PDB entry 8Z7P | electron microscopy, 3.45 A resolution | chains A and B of the 6 polymer chains in the assembly

# Chain A (and B)
Molecule: Spike glycoprotein
Organism: Severe acute respiratory syndrome coronavirus 2
Notes: chain B of this document is another copy of the same molecule, construct and numbering; everything in this record applies to it too
Reference sequence: P0DTC2 (SPIKE_SARS2); residue numbers follow UniProt; this construct covers 1-1208
Chain sequence (1288 residues; row label = number of the first residue in the row):
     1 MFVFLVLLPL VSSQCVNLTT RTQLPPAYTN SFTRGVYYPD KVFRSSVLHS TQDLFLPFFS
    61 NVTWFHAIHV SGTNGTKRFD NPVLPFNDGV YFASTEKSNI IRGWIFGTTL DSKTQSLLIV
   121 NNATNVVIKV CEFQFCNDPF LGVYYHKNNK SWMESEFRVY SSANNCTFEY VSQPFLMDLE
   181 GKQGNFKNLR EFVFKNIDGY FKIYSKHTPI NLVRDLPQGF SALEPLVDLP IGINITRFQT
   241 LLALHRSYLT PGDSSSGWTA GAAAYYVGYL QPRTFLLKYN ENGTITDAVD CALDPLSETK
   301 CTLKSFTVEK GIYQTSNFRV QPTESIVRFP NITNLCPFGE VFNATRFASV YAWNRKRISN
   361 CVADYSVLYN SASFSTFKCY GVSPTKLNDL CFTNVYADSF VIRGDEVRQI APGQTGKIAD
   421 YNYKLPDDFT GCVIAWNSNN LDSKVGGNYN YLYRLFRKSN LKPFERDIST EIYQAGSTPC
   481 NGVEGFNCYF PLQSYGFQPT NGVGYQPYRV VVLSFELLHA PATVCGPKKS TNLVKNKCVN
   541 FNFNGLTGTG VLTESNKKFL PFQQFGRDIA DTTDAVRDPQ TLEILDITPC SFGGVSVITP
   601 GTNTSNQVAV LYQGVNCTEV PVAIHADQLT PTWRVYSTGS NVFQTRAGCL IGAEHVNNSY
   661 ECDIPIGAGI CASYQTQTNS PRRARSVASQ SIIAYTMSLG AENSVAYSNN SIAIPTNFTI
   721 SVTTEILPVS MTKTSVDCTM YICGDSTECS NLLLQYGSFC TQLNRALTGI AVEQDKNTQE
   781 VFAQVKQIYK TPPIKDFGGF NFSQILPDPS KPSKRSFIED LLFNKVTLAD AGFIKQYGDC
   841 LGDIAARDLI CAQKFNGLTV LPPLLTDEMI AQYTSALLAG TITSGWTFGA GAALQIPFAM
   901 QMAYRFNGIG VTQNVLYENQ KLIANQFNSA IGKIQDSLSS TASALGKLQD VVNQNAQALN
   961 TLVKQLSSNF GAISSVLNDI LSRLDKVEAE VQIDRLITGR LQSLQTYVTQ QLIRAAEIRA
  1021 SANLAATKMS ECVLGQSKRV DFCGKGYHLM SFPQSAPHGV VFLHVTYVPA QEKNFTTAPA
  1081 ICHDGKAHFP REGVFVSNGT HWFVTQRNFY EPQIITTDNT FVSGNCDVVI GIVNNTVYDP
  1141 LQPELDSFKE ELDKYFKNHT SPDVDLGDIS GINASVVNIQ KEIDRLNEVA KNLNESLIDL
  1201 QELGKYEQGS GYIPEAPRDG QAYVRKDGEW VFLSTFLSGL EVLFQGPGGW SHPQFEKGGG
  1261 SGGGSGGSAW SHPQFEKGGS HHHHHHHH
Unresolved in the structure: 1-13, 74-75, 622-639, 677-689, 1146-1288
Differences from the reference sequence: variant Gly614 (Asp in P0DTC2); expression tag (1209-1288)
UniProt features mapped onto this chain:
  - region: Asn280 to Cys301 (Putative superantigen), Arg403 to Asp405 (Integrin-binding motif), Asn448 to Phe456 (Immunodominant HLA epitope recognized by the CD8+), Pro681 to Ala684 (Putative superantigen), Ser816 to Tyr837 (Fusion peptide 1), Lys835 to Phe855 (Fusion peptide 2), Asp1163 to Glu1202 (Heptad repeat 2)
  - site (Cleavage): Arg685, Ser686, Arg815, Ser816
  - glycosylation: Asn17 (N-linked (GlcNAc...) (complex) asparagine), Asn61 (N-linked (GlcNAc...) (hybrid) asparagine), Asn74 (N-linked (GlcNAc...) (complex) asparagine), Asn122 (N-linked (GlcNAc...) (hybrid) asparagine), Asn149 (N-linked (GlcNAc...) (complex) asparagine), Asn165 (N-linked (GlcNAc...) (complex) asparagine), Asn234 (N-linked (GlcNAc...) (high mannose) asparagine), Asn282 (N-linked (GlcNAc...) (complex) asparagine), Thr323 (O-linked (GalNAc) threonine), Ser325 (O-linked (HexNAc...) serine), Asn331 (N-linked (GlcNAc...) (complex) asparagine), Asn343 (N-linked (GlcNAc...) (complex) asparagine), Asn603 (N-linked (GlcNAc...) (hybrid) asparagine), Asn616 (N-linked (GlcNAc...) (complex) asparagine), Asn657 (N-linked (GlcNAc...) (complex) asparagine), Thr676 (O-linked (GlcNAc...) threonine), Thr678 (O-linked (GlcNAc...) threonine), Asn709 (N-linked (GlcNAc...) (high mannose) asparagine), Asn717 (N-linked (GlcNAc...) (hybrid) asparagine), Asn801 (N-linked (GlcNAc...) (hybrid) asparagine) and 6 more in UniProt
  - natural variant: Leu5 (L5F: In strain: Iota/B.1.526), Ser13 (S13I: In strain: Epsilon/B.1.427/B.1.429), Leu18 (L18F: In strain: Beta/B.1.351, Gamma/P.1 and 1 more), Thr19 (T19I: In strain: Omicron/BQ.1.1, Omicron/XBB.1.5 and 1 more; T19R: In strain: Delta/B.1.617.2, Omicron/BA.2 and 4 more), Thr20 (T20N: In strain: Gamma/P.1), Leu24 to Ala27 (sequence variant, change not given here; In strain: Omicron/BA.2, Omicron/BA.2.12.1 and 6 more), Pro26 (P26S: In strain: Gamma/P.1), Gln52 (Q52H: In strain: Omicron/EG.5.1), Ala67 (A67V: In strain: Eta/B.1.525, Omicron/BA.1), His69 to Val70 (deletion: In strain: Alpha/B.1.1.7, Eta/B.1.525 and 5 more), Gly75 (G75V: In strain: Lambda/C.37), Thr76 (T76I: In strain: Lambda/C.37), 82 further natural variant entries in UniProt
  - mutagenesis: His69 to Val70 (Increased incorporation of cleaved spike into virions), Asn121 (N121Q: Partial loss of biliverdin affinity), Arg190 (R190K: Partial loss of biliverdin affinity), Asn234 (N234Q: Increased resistance to neutralizing antibodies), Asn331 (N331Q: Reduced viral infectivity), Asn343 (N343Q: Reduced viral infectivity), Leu452 (L452R: Increased resistance to neutralizing antibodies. Decreases HLA binding to NF9 epitope. Increased binding affinity to human ACE2), Tyr453 (Y453F: Decreased HLA binding to NF9 epitope. Increased binding affinity to human ACE2), Ala475 (A475V: Increased resistance to neutralizing antibodies), Val483 (V483A: Increased resistance to neutralizing antibodies), Glu484 (E484D: Increased replication in human TMEM106B overexpressing cells), Phe490 (F490L: Increased resistance to neutralizing antibodies and human covalescent sera neutralization), 14 further mutagenesis entries in UniProt
Cystine bridges: Cys15-Cys136, Cys131-Cys166, Cys291-Cys301, Cys336-Cys361, Cys379-Cys432, Cys391-Cys525, Cys480-Cys488, Cys538-Cys590, Cys617-Cys649, Cys662-Cys671, Cys738-Cys760, Cys743-Cys749, Cys840-Cys851, Cys1032-Cys1043, Cys1082-Cys1126
Covalent attachments: N-acetylglucosamine (NAG) linked to Asn17, Asn61, Asn122, Asn149, Asn165, Asn234, Asn282, Asn331, Asn343, Asn616, Asn709, Asn717, Asn801, Asn1074, Asn1098, Asn1134

# Chain A / chain B interface
Pairs across the interface - 192 pairs, chain A then chain B:
  Tyr38(A) - Leu560(B)
  Tyr38(A) - Phe562(B)  hydrophobic
  Lys41(A) - Phe562(B)
  Lys41(A) - Gln563(B)
  Lys41(A) - Gln564(B)  hydrogen bond (backbone-backbone)
  Lys41(A) - Phe565(B)
  Val42(A) - Gln563(B)
  Val42(A) - Phe565(B)
  Val42(A) - Arg567(B)
  Phe43(A) - Lys558(B)
  Phe43(A) - Phe559(B)  hydrophobic
  Phe43(A) - Gln563(B)
  Phe43(A) - Phe565(B)  hydrogen bond (backbone-backbone)
  Phe43(A) - Gly566(B)
  Phe43(A) - Arg567(B)  hydrogen bond (backbone-backbone)
  Val47(A) - Ile569(B)  hydrophobic
  Thr167(A) - Arg357(B)  hydrogen bond
  Thr167(A) - Asn360(B)
  Phe168(A) - Asn360(B)
  Asp198(A) - Pro521(B)
  Gly199(A) - Pro521(B)
  Tyr200(A) - Pro521(B)
  Glu224(A) - Phe562(B)
  Pro225(A) - Phe562(B)
  Pro230(A) - Pro521(B)  hydrophobic
  Gly232(A) - Ala520(B)
  Gly232(A) - Pro521(B)
  Asn282(A) - Leu560(B)
  Gly283(A) - Leu560(B)
  Gly283(A) - Gln563(B)  hydrogen bond (backbone-side chain)
  Thr284(A) - Leu560(B)
  Phe718(A) - Phe1089(B)  hydrophobic
  Phe718(A) - Ser1123(B)
  Ile720(A) - Phe1089(B)  hydrophobic
  Ile720(A) - Val1129(B)  hydrophobic
  Val722(A) - Asn703(B)
  Leu752(A) - Arg995(B)
  Gln755(A) - Arg995(B)  hydrogen bond
  Tyr756(A) - Arg995(B)
  Tyr756(A) - Leu996(B)
  Tyr756(A) - Gly999(B)
  Gly757(A) - Leu996(B)
  Phe759(A) - Ser1003(B)
  Leu763(A) - Thr1006(B)
  Ala766(A) - Gln1010(B)
  Ile770(A) - Gln1010(B)  hydrogen bond (backbone-side chain)
  Ala771(A) - Gln1010(B)
  Val772(A) - Tyr1007(B)
  Val772(A) - Gln1010(B)  hydrogen bond (backbone-side chain)
  Glu773(A) - Tyr741(B)
  Gln774(A) - Ser735(B)
  Gln774(A) - Val736(B)
  Gln774(A) - Tyr741(B)
  Gln774(A) - Tyr1007(B)  hydrogen bond
  Asp775(A) - Tyr741(B)
  Lys776(A) - Met740(B)
  Lys776(A) - Gly744(B)
  Lys776(A) - Asp745(B)  salt bridge
  Asn777(A) - Tyr741(B)  hydrogen bond (side chain-backbone)
  Asn777(A) - Ile742(B)  hydrogen bond (side chain-backbone)
  Asn777(A) - Cys743(B)
  Asn777(A) - Gly744(B)
  Asn777(A) - Arg1000(B)  hydrogen bond
  Glu780(A) - Leu996(B)
  Glu780(A) - Arg1000(B)  salt bridge
  Phe782(A) - Ile742(B)
  Phe782(A) - Cys749(B)  hydrophobic
  Phe782(A) - Ile993(B)  hydrophobic
  Phe782(A) - Leu996(B)  hydrophobic
  Lys786(A) - Ala989(B)
  Ile788(A) - Asp985(B)
  Ile788(A) - Glu988(B)
  Ile794(A) - Phe970(B)  hydrophobic
  Ile794(A) - Ser974(B)
  Asp796(A) - Ser967(B)  hydrogen bond
  Phe797(A) - Val963(B)
  Phe797(A) - Leu966(B)  hydrophobic
  Phe797(A) - Ser967(B)  hydrogen bond (backbone-side chain)
  Phe797(A) - Phe970(B)  hydrophobic
  Phe802(A) - Leu959(B)  hydrophobic
  Phe802(A) - Asn960(B)
  Phe802(A) - Val963(B)  hydrophobic
  Gln804(A) - Asn953(B)
  Gln804(A) - Gln957(B)
  Ile805(A) - Gln949(B)
  Ile805(A) - Val952(B)  hydrophobic
  Ile805(A) - Asn953(B)
  Leu806(A) - Gln949(B)
  Asp820(A) - Ile931(B)
  Asp820(A) - Gln935(B)
  Leu821(A) - Gln935(B)  hydrogen bond (backbone-side chain)
  Phe823(A) - Phe927(B)
  Lys825(A) - Ala924(B)
  Lys825(A) - Phe927(B)
  Lys825(A) - Asn928(B)
  Thr827(A) - Lys921(B)
  Pro863(A) - Phe906(B)
  Pro863(A) - Asn907(B)
  Pro863(A) - Gly910(B)
  Leu864(A) - Asn907(B)
  Leu864(A) - Gly910(B)
  Leu865(A) - Ala903(B)  hydrophobic
  Leu865(A) - Phe906(B)  hydrophobic
  Leu865(A) - Asn907(B)  hydrogen bond (backbone-side chain)
  Ile870(A) - Ala899(B)
  Ile870(A) - Ala903(B)  hydrophobic
  Thr874(A) - Ile896(B)
  Thr874(A) - Ala899(B)
  Leu877(A) - Gln895(B)
  Leu878(A) - Ala892(B)
  Leu878(A) - Ile896(B)  hydrophobic
  Thr881(A) - Ser884(B)
  Thr881(A) - Gln895(B)
  Ile882(A) - Ser884(B)
  Phe898(A) - Met902(B)  hydrophobic
  Phe906(A) - Phe906(B)  hydrophobic
  Ile909(A) - Ile909(B)  hydrophobic
  Thr912(A) - Gln913(B)
  Gln913(A) - Gln913(B)
  Leu916(A) - Gln913(B)
  Leu916(A) - Leu916(B)  hydrophobic
  Leu916(A) - Gln920(B)  hydrogen bond (backbone-side chain)
  Asn919(A) - Gln920(B)  hydrogen bond
  Gln920(A) - Gln920(B)
  Gln926(A) - Phe927(B)
  Phe927(A) - Phe927(B)  hydrophobic
  Ala930(A) - Phe927(B)  hydrophobic
  Ile934(A) - Ile934(B)  hydrophobic
  Ala944(A) - Leu945(B)  hydrophobic
  Leu948(A) - Leu945(B)  hydrophobic
  Leu948(A) - Leu948(B)  hydrophobic
  Leu948(A) - Val952(B)  hydrophobic
  Leu959(A) - Leu959(B)  hydrophobic
  Leu966(A) - Leu966(B)  hydrophobic
  Leu966(A) - Phe970(B)  hydrophobic
  Asn969(A) - Phe970(B)
  Ile973(A) - Phe970(B)  hydrophobic
  Ile973(A) - Ile973(B)  hydrophobic
  Val976(A) - Leu977(B)  hydrophobic
  Leu977(A) - Leu977(B)  hydrophobic
  Ile980(A) - Leu977(B)  hydrophobic
  Ile980(A) - Ile980(B)  hydrophobic
  Ile980(A) - Leu981(B)  hydrophobic
  Ile980(A) - Leu984(B)  hydrophobic
  Arg983(A) - Leu981(B)
  Arg983(A) - Leu984(B)
  Arg983(A) - Asp985(B)  salt bridge
  Arg983(A) - Glu988(B)  salt bridge
  Leu984(A) - Leu984(B)  hydrophobic
  Val987(A) - Glu988(B)
  Glu990(A) - Arg995(B)  salt bridge
  Asp994(A) - Arg995(B)  salt bridge
  Thr998(A) - Thr998(B)
  Leu1001(A) - Gln1002(B)
  Gln1002(A) - Gln1002(B)
  Gln1005(A) - Gln1002(B)
  Gln1005(A) - Gln1005(B)
  Gln1005(A) - Thr1006(B)  hydrogen bond
  Gln1005(A) - Thr1009(B)
  Thr1009(A) - Thr1009(B)
  Leu1012(A) - Gln1010(B)
  Leu1012(A) - Ile1013(B)  hydrophobic
  Ile1013(A) - Ile1013(B)  hydrophobic
  Ala1016(A) - Glu1017(B)
  Arg1019(A) - Glu1017(B)  salt bridge
  Ser1030(A) - Val1040(B)
  Ser1030(A) - Asp1041(B)
  Glu1031(A) - Arg1039(B)  salt bridge
  Glu1031(A) - Val1040(B)
  Val1033(A) - Arg1107(B)  hydrogen bond (backbone-side chain)
  Leu1034(A) - Val1040(B)
  Leu1034(A) - Asp1041(B)
  Leu1034(A) - Arg1107(B)
  Gly1035(A) - Val1040(B)
  Gly1035(A) - Arg1107(B)
  Gln1036(A) - Gly1093(B)  hydrogen bond (side chain-backbone)
  Gln1036(A) - Arg1107(B)
  Lys1038(A) - Lys1038(B)
  Lys1038(A) - Glu1092(B)  salt bridge
  Arg1039(A) - Arg1039(B)
  Leu1049(A) - Pro1090(B)
  Leu1049(A) - Val1094(B)
  Met1050(A) - Ala1078(B)
  Phe1052(A) - Asn710(B)
  Phe1052(A) - Ile712(B)  hydrophobic
  Gln1054(A) - Glu702(B)  hydrogen bond
  Leu1063(A) - Val705(B)  hydrophobic
  Tyr1067(A) - Phe1089(B)
  Phe1109(A) - Phe1121(B)  hydrophobic
  Glu1111(A) - Phe1121(B)
  Glu1144(A) - Pro1143(B)
  Leu1145(A) - Pro1143(B)
Other interface residues (no listed pair), chain A (137 interface residues in all): Arg44, Ser45, Ser46, Cys166, Ile231, Val781, Gln787, Tyr789, Asn824, Arg905, Ile923, Ser937, Leu938, Thr941, Val951, Val952, Asn955, Leu962, Phe970, Lys986, Val991, Thr1027, Val1065, Gln1106
Other interface residues (no listed pair), chain B (122 interface residues in all): Thr523, Lys557, Ala706, Asp737, Thr887, Met900, Val911, Tyr917, Ile923, Leu938, Thr941, Ala956, Val987, Val991, Gln992, Ile997, Phe1042, Tyr1047, Thr1077, Pro1079, Arg1091, Glu1144

# Summary
The interface between chain A and chain B involves 137 residues on one side and 122 on the other; the contacts
include 22 hydrogen bonds and 9 salt bridges. Polar pairs include Lys776(A)-Asp745(B), Glu780(A)-Arg1000(B)
and Arg983(A)-Asp985(B).
Chain A and chain B are both Spike glycoprotein (Severe acute respiratory syndrome coronavirus 2); the
structure, Cryo-EM structure of SARS-CoV-2 S trimer in the early fusion intermediate conformation (E-FIC), was
determined by electron microscopy together with 8Z3W, 8Z4X, 8Z64, 8Z6A and 8Z7B from the same study.
